6MI8 - chains B and G of the 4 polymer chains in the assembly; structure by electron microscopy, 4.30 A resolution (low resolution: residue-level contacts below are approximate; hydrogen-bond / salt-bridge calls are withheld).

# Chain B
Name: Lipopolysaccharide export system ATP-binding protein LptB
Organism: Escherichia coli (strain K12)
Notes: EC 3.6.3.-
UniProtKB: P0A9V1 (LPTB_ECOLI); residue numbers follow UniProt; this construct covers 1-241
Sequence (251 residues; row label = number of the first residue in the row; numbers below 1 keep their minus sign (Met-9 is residue -9)):
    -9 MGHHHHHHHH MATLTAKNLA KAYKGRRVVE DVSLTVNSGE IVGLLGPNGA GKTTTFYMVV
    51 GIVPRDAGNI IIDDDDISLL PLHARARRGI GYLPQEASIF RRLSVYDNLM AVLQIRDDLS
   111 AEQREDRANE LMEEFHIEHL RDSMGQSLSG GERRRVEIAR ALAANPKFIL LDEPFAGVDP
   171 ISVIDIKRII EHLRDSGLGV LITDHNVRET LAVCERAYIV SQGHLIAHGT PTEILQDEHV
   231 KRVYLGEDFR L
Not modelled in the structure: -9 to 1, 237-241
Construct notes: expression tag (-9 to 0)
Ligand contacts:
  - ADP orthovanadate (AOV), molecule 1: Tyr13, Val18, Gly36, Pro37, Asn38, Gly39, Ala40, Gly41, Lys42, Thr43, Thr44, Gln85, Glu163, His195
  - ADP orthovanadate (AOV), molecule 2: Leu130, Ser137, Leu138, Ser139, Gly140, Gly141, Glu142, Gly167
Curated features (UniProtKB/Swiss-Prot):
  - binding site (ATP): Gly36 to Thr43

# Chain G
Name: Lipopolysaccharide export system permease protein LptG
Organism: Escherichia coli (strain K12)
UniProtKB: P0ADC6 (LPTG_ECOLI); residue numbers follow UniProt; this construct covers 1-360
Sequence (360 residues; each row starts with the number of its first residue):
     1 MQPFGVLDRY IGKTIFTTIM MTLFMLVSLS GIIKFVDQLK KAGQGSYDAL GAGMYTLLSV
    61 PKDVQIFFPM AALLGALLGL GMLAQRSELV VMQASGFTRM QVALSVMKTA IPLVLLTMAI
   121 GEWVAPQGEQ MARNYRAQAM YGGSLLSTQQ GLWAKDGNNF VYIERVKGDE ELGGISIYAF
   181 NENRRLQSVR YAATAKFDPE HKVWRLSQVD ESDLTNPKQI TGSQTVSGTW KTNLTPDKLG
   241 VVALDPDALS ISGLHNYVKY LKSSGQDAGR YQLNMWSKIF QPLSVAVMML MALSFIFGPL
   301 RSVPMGVRVV TGISFGFVFY VLDQIFGPLT LVYGIPPIIG ALLPSASFFL ISLWLLMRKS
Not modelled in the structure: 1-5, 44-50, 141-245, 261-269, 355-360

# Chain B / chain G interface
Pairs across the interface (6):
  Arg91(B) - Met305(G)
  Arg92(B) - Met305(G)
  Gln136(B) - Arg301(G)
  Gln136(B) - Met305(G)
  Ser137(B) - Arg301(G)
  Ser137(B) - Ser302(G)
Interface residues without a listed pair, chain G (5 interface residues in all): Val303, Val307

# Overview
Chain B and chain G form an interface of 4 and 5 residues respectively. Bound to chain B: ADP orthovanadate.
Curated annotation (UniProt) lists 8 ATP-binding residues on chain B.
Chain B is Lipopolysaccharide export system ATP-binding protein LptB and chain G is Lipopolysaccharide export
system permease protein LptG, both from Escherichia coli (strain K12); the structure, Cryo-EM Structure of
vanadate-trapped E.coli LptB2FGC, was determined by electron microscopy together with 6MHU, 6MHZ and 6MI7 from
the same study.
